4QV5 - chains H and Z of the 28 polymer chains in the assembly; structure by X-ray diffraction, 2.70 A resolution.

Chain H:
Molecule: Proteasome subunit beta type-2
Source organism: Saccharomyces cerevisiae
Notes: EC 3.4.25.1
Reference sequence: P25043 (PSB2_YEAST); residues 1-232 here correspond to UniProt positions 30-261 (UniProt number = residue number + 29)
Amino-acid sequence (232 residues; row label = number of the first residue in the row):
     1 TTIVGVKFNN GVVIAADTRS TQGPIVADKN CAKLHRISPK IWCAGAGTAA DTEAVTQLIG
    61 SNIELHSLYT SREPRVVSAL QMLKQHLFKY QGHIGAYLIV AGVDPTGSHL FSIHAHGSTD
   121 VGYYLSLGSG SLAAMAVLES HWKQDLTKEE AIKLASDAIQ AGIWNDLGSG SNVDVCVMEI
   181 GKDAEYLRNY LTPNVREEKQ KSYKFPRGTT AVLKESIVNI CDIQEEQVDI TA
Disordered / not traced: 227-232
UniProt features mapped onto this chain:
  - active site: Thr-1 (Nucleophile)

Chain Z:
Molecule: Proteasome subunit beta type-6
Source organism: Saccharomyces cerevisiae
Notes: EC 3.4.25.1
Reference sequence: P23724 (PSB6_YEAST); residues 1-222 here correspond to UniProt positions 20-241 (UniProt number = residue number + 19)
Amino-acid sequence (222 residues; numbered 1 to 222; the number before each row is that of its first residue):
     1 QFNPYGDNGG TILGIAGEDF AVLAGDTRNI TDYSINSRYE PKVFDCGDNI VMSANGFAAD
    61 GDALVKRFKN SVKWYHFDHN DKKLSINSAA RNIQHLLYGK RFFPYYVHTI IAGLDEDGKG
   121 AVYSFDPVGS YEREQCRAGG AAASLIMPFL DNQVNFKNQY EPGTNGKVKK PLKYLSVEEV
   181 IKLVRDSFTS ATERHIQVGD GLEILIVTKD GVRKEFYELK RD

Chain H / chain Z interface:
Pairs across the interface - 60 pairs, chain H then chain Z:
  Arg-19(H) / Ile-196(Z)
  Arg-19(H) / Asp-222(Z)  salt bridge
  Thr-21(H) / Ile-196(Z)
  Pro-24(H) / Arg-194(Z)
  Pro-24(H) / His-195(Z)
  Pro-24(H) / Ile-196(Z)  hydrogen bond (backbone-backbone)
  Ile-25(H) / Arg-194(Z)
  Ile-25(H) / His-195(Z)
  Val-26(H) / Glu-193(Z)
  Val-26(H) / Arg-194(Z)  hydrogen bond (backbone-backbone)
  Val-26(H) / Ile-196(Z)  hydrophobic
  Ala-27(H) / Arg-194(Z)  hydrogen bond (backbone-side chain)
  Lys-29(H) / Glu-193(Z)  salt bridge
  Lys-29(H) / Arg-194(Z)
  Ile-163(H) / Asp-222(Z)
  Trp-164(H) / Ile-35(Z)
  Trp-164(H) / Arg-38(Z)  hydrogen bond (backbone-side chain)
  Trp-164(H) / Arg-221(Z)
  Trp-164(H) / Asp-222(Z)
  Asn-165(H) / Tyr-33(Z)
  Asn-165(H) / Arg-38(Z)
  Asp-166(H) / Tyr-33(Z)
  Asp-166(H) / Asp-222(Z)
  Leu-167(H) / Arg-28(Z)
  Leu-167(H) / Ile-30(Z)  hydrophobic
  Leu-167(H) / Asp-32(Z)
  Leu-167(H) / Tyr-33(Z)  hydrogen bond (backbone-backbone)
  Leu-167(H) / Ile-35(Z)  hydrophobic
  Leu-167(H) / Ile-196(Z)
  Gly-168(H) / Tyr-33(Z)
  Ser-169(H) / Asp-222(Z)
  Gly-170(H) / Asp-222(Z)
  Ser-171(H) / Asp-222(Z)  hydrogen bond (backbone-side chain)
  Asn-194(H) / Lys-220(Z)  hydrogen bond (backbone-side chain)
  Asn-194(H) / Asp-222(Z)
  Arg-196(H) / Thr-189(Z)
  Arg-196(H) / Ser-190(Z)
  Arg-196(H) / Glu-193(Z)
  Glu-197(H) / Arg-185(Z)  salt bridge
  Lys-199(H) / Asp-186(Z)
  Gln-200(H) / Lys-182(Z)
  Gln-200(H) / Arg-185(Z)  hydrogen bond
  Gln-200(H) / Asp-186(Z)  hydrogen bond (backbone-side chain)
  Lys-201(H) / Glu-179(Z)
  Lys-201(H) / Asp-186(Z)  hydrogen bond (backbone-side chain)
  Tyr-203(H) / Phe-149(Z)
  Tyr-203(H) / Gln-153(Z)
  Tyr-203(H) / Leu-183(Z)
  Tyr-203(H) / Asp-186(Z)  hydrogen bond
  Phe-205(H) / Asn-152(Z)
  Phe-205(H) / Gln-153(Z)
  Phe-205(H) / Gln-159(Z)
  Arg-207(H) / Pro-162(Z)
  Gly-208(H) / Pro-162(Z)
  Thr-209(H) / Asn-158(Z)
  Thr-209(H) / Gln-159(Z)
  Thr-209(H) / Tyr-160(Z)  hydrogen bond (backbone-backbone)
  Ala-211(H) / Tyr-160(Z)  hydrophobic
  Ala-211(H) / Gly-166(Z)
  Val-212(H) / Asn-165(Z)
Also at the interface, not in a pair above, chain H (34 interface residues in all): Gly-23, Asp-28, Val-195, Pro-206, Thr-210
Also at the interface, not in a pair above, chain Z (33 interface residues in all): Ser-34, Leu-145, Glu-161, Glu-218

Summary:
The interface between chain H and chain Z involves 34 residues on one side and 33 on the other; the contacts
include 12 hydrogen bonds and 3 salt bridges. Polar contacts include Arg-19(H)/Asp-222(Z),
Lys-29(H)/Glu-193(Z) and Glu-197(H)/Arg-185(Z). UniProt lists active-site residue Thr-1(H) on chain H.
Chain H is Proteasome subunit beta type-2 and chain Z is Proteasome subunit beta type-6, both from
Saccharomyces cerevisiae; the structure, yCP beta5-M45I mutant, was determined by X-ray diffraction, deposited
together with 4QUX, 4QUY, 4QV0, 4QV1, 4QV3, 4QV4 and 42 further entries.
